PDB entry 4W9J | X-ray diffraction, 2.20 A resolution | chains B and C of the 3 polymer chains in the assembly

# Chain B
Protein: Transcription elongation factor B polypeptide 1
From: Homo sapiens
UniProtKB: Q15369 (ELOC_HUMAN); residue numbers follow UniProt; this construct covers 17-112
Chain sequence (97 residues; row label = number of the first residue in the row):
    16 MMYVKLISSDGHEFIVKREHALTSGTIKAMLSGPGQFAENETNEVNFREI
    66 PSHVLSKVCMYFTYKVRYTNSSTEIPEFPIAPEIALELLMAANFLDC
Not modelled in the structure: 16, 48-57
Sequence notes: initiating methionine (16)

# Chain C
Protein: Von Hippel-Lindau disease tumor suppressor
From: Homo sapiens
UniProtKB: P40337 (VHL_HUMAN); residue numbers follow UniProt; this construct covers 54-213
Chain sequence (162 residues; numbered 52 to 213; the number before each row is that of its first residue):
    52 GSMEAGRPRPVLRSVNSREPSQVIFCNRSPRVVLPVWLNFDGEPQPYPTL
   102 PPGTGRRIHSYRGHLWLFRDAGTHDGLLVNQTELFVPSLNVDGQPIFANI
   152 TLPVYTLKERCLQVVRSLVKPENYRRLDIVRSLYEDLEDHPNVQKDLERL
   202 TQERIAHQRMGD
Not modelled in the structure: 52-61, 203-213
Modified / non-standard residues: Cys-77 (S-(dimethylarsenic)cysteine; CAS)
Sequence notes: expression tag (52-53)
Residues lining bound ligands: 3JH (N-acetyl-L-leucyl-3-methyl-L-valyl-(4R)-4-hydroxy-N-[4-(4-methyl-1,3-thiazol-5-yl)benzyl]-L-prolinamide): Asn-67, Arg-69, Phe-76, Pro-86, Trp-88, Phe-91, Gln-96, Tyr-98, Pro-99, Leu-101, Arg-107, Ile-109, His-110, Ser-111, Tyr-112, His-115, Trp-117
Curated features (UniProtKB/Swiss-Prot):
  - region: Thr-157 to Val-166 (Interaction with Elongin BC complex)
  - natural variant: Leu-63 (L63P: In PCC), Arg-64 (R64P: In PCC), Ser-65 (S65A: In PCC; S65L: In VHLD; S65W: In VHLD), Val-66 to Gln-73 (deletion: In VHLD), Ser-68 (S68W: In PCC and VHLD), Glu-70 (E70K: In VHLD), Val-74 (V74G: In VHLD), Ile-75 (deletion: In VHLD), Phe-76 (F76I: In VHLD; F76L: In VHLD; F76S: In VHLD; deletion: In VHLD), Asn-78 (N78H: In VHLD; N78S: In VHLD; N78T: In VHLD), Arg-79 (R79P: In VHLD), Ser-80 (S80I: In VHLD; S80N: In PCC and VHLD; S80R: In VHLD), 64 further natural variant entries in UniProt
  - mutagenesis: Tyr-98 (Y98N: No interaction with HIF1A. No HIF1A degradation)
From the paper describing this entry:
  - binding site for 3JH: Asn-67

# Chain B / chain C interface
Residue-residue contacts (32):
  Tyr-76(B) / Tyr-156(C)  hydrogen bond (side chain-backbone)
  Tyr-76(B) / Thr-157(C)
  Tyr-76(B) / Leu-158(C)  hydrogen bond (side chain-backbone)
  Tyr-83(B) / Val-155(C)
  Ser-86(B) / Gln-132(C)
  Glu-89(B) / Arg-79(C)
  Ile-90(B) / Leu-153(C)
  Ile-90(B) / Val-155(C)  hydrophobic
  Glu-92(B) / Pro-81(C)
  Glu-92(B) / Arg-82(C)  salt bridge
  Glu-92(B) / Leu-153(C)
  Glu-92(B) / Arg-161(C)  salt bridge
  Phe-93(B) / Leu-158(C)  hydrophobic
  Phe-93(B) / Arg-161(C)  hydrogen bond (backbone-side chain)
  Ile-95(B) / Arg-161(C)
  Ile-95(B) / Cys-162(C)  hydrophobic
  Pro-97(B) / Leu-169(C)  hydrophobic
  Ala-100(B) / Val-165(C)  hydrophobic
  Leu-101(B) / Leu-178(C)  hydrophobic
  Leu-101(B) / Ile-180(C)  hydrophobic
  Leu-103(B) / Leu-158(C)  hydrophobic
  Leu-103(B) / Cys-162(C)  hydrophobic
  Leu-104(B) / Lys-159(C)
  Leu-104(B) / Cys-162(C)  hydrogen bond (backbone-side chain)
  Leu-104(B) / Leu-163(C)  hydrophobic
  Ala-107(B) / Leu-158(C)  hydrophobic
  Ala-107(B) / Lys-159(C)
  Asn-108(B) / Lys-159(C)  hydrogen bond
  Asn-108(B) / Leu-184(C)
  Cys-112(B) / Thr-157(C)
  Cys-112(B) / Leu-158(C)  hydrogen bond (backbone-backbone)
  Cys-112(B) / Lys-159(C)  hydrogen bond (backbone-backbone)
Other interface residues (no listed pair), chain B (23 interface residues in all): Val-73, Tyr-79, Lys-80, Thr-84, Ser-87, Pro-91, Met-105
Other interface residues (no listed pair), chain C (23 interface residues in all): Pro-154, Gln-164, Val-166, Asp-179, Asp-187

# In short
Chain B and chain C each contribute 23 residues to their interface; the contacts include 7 hydrogen bonds and
2 salt bridges. Polar contacts include Glu-92(B)/Arg-82(C), Glu-92(B)/Arg-161(C) and Tyr-76(B)/Tyr-156(C).
Ligands of chain C: compound 3JH. Curated annotation (UniProt) lists one mutagenesis site on chain C. From the
paper: a binding site for 3JH at Asn-67(C).
Here chain B is Transcription elongation factor B polypeptide 1 and chain C is Von Hippel-Lindau disease tumor
suppressor, both from Homo sapiens. Entry 4W9J (pVHL:EloB:EloC in complex with
(2S,4R)-1-((S)-2-((S)-2-acetamido-4-methylpentanamido)-3,3-dimethylbutanoyl)-4-hydroxy-N-(4-(4-methylthiazol-5-yl)benzyl)pyrrolidine-2-carboxamide
(ligand 13)) was determined by X-ray diffraction, deposited together with 4W9C, 4W9D, 4W9E, 4W9F, 4W9G, 4W9H
and 3 further entries.
